PDB entry 1MFT | X-ray diffraction, 2.50 A resolution | chains A and B

Chain A (and B):
Protein: Four-helix bundle model
Source organism: Escherichia coli
Notes: chain B of this document is another copy of the same molecule, construct and numbering; everything in this record applies to it too
Amino-acid sequence (53 residues; numbered 1 to 53; the number before each row is that of its first residue):
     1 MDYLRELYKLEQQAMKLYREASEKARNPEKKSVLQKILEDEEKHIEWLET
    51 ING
Unresolved in the structure: 1, 53
Ion coordination: Zn2+ site 1: Glu11, Glu41, His44 (shared with Glu41(B) of chain B); Zn2+ site 2: Glu41 (shared with Glu11(B), Glu41(B), His44(B) of chain B)

How chain A and chain B interact:
Contacting residue pairs (33; chain A residue first):
  Tyr3(A) - Glu20(B)  hydrogen bond
  Tyr3(A) - Ala21(B)  hydrophobic
  Tyr3(A) - Lys24(B)
  Leu7(A) - Leu17(B)  hydrophobic
  Leu7(A) - Tyr18(B)  hydrophobic
  Leu10(A) - Leu10(B)  hydrophobic
  Leu10(A) - Ala14(B)  hydrophobic
  Leu10(A) - Leu17(B)  hydrophobic
  Glu11(A) - Tyr18(B)  hydrogen bond
  Glu11(A) - Glu41(B)
  Ala14(A) - Leu10(B)  hydrophobic
  Leu17(A) - Leu7(B)  hydrophobic
  Tyr18(A) - Leu7(B)  hydrophobic
  Tyr18(A) - Glu11(B)  hydrogen bond
  Tyr18(A) - Leu48(B)
  Lys30(A) - Asn52(B)  hydrogen bond
  Lys36(A) - Trp47(B)
  Ile37(A) - His44(B)
  Ile37(A) - Trp47(B)  hydrophobic
  Asp40(A) - His44(B)  salt bridge
  Asp40(A) - Trp47(B)
  Glu41(A) - Glu11(B)
  Glu41(A) - Glu41(B)
  Glu41(A) - His44(B)  salt bridge
  Lys43(A) - Asp40(B)  salt bridge
  His44(A) - Ile37(B)
  His44(A) - Asp40(B)  salt bridge
  His44(A) - Glu41(B)  salt bridge
  His44(A) - His44(B)
  Trp47(A) - Lys36(B)
  Trp47(A) - Ile37(B)  hydrophobic
  Trp47(A) - Asp40(B)
  Leu48(A) - Tyr18(B)
Also at the interface, not in a pair above, chain A (24 interface residues in all): Leu4, Glu6, Gln13, Ala21, Glu29, Val33, Leu34, Ile51
Also at the interface, not in a pair above, chain B (24 interface residues in all): Tyr3, Glu6, Gln13, Lys30, Val33, Leu34, Ile51

In short:
Chain A and chain B each contribute 24 residues to their interface, with 4 hydrogen bonds and 5 salt bridges.
Among the polar pairs are Asp40(A)-His44(B), Glu41(A)-His44(B) and Lys43(A)-Asp40(B). The Zn2+ site 1 is built
by Glu11(A), Glu41(A) and His44(A).
Both chains are Four-helix bundle model (Escherichia coli). Entry 1MFT (Crystal Structure Of Four-Helix Bundle
Model) was determined by X-ray diffraction together with 1Y47 from the same study.
